3J0J - chains C and F of the 13 polymer chains in the assembly; structure by electron microscopy, 9.70 A resolution (very low resolution: no residue pairs are listed; an interface is given only as per-side residue counts).

== Chain C ==
Name: V-type ATP synthase alpha chain
Organism: Thermus thermophilus
Notes: EC 3.6.3.14
Reference sequence: Q56403 (VATA_THET8); residues 1-578 here = UniProt positions 1-578
Chain sequence (578 residues; each row starts with the number of its first residue):
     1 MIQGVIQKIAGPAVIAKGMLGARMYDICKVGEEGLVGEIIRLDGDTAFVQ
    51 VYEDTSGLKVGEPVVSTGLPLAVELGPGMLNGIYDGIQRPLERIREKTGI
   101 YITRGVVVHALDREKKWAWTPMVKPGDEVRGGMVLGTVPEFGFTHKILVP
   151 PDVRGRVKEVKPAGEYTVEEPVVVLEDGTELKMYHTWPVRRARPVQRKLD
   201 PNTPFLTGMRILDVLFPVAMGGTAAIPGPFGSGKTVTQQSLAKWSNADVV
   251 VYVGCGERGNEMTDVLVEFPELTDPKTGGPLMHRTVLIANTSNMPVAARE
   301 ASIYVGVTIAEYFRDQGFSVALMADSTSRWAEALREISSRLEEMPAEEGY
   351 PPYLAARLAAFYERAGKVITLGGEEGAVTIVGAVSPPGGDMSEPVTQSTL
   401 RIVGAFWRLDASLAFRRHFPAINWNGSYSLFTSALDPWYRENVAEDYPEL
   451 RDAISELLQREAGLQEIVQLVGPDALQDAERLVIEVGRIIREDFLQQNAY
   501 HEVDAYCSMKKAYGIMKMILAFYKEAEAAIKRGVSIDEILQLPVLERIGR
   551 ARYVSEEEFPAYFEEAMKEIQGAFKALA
Unresolved in the structure: 92-107, 578
Ligand contacts: ADP (adenosine-5'-diphosphate): P229, F230, G231, S232, G233, K234, T235, V236

== Chain F ==
Name: V-type ATP synthase beta chain
Organism: Thermus thermophilus
Reference sequence: Q56404 (VATB_THET8); residue numbers follow UniProt; this construct covers 1-478
Chain sequence (478 residues; row label = number of the first residue in the row):
     1 MDLLKKEYTGITYISGPLLFVENAKDLAYGAIVDIKDGTGRVRGGQVIEV
    51 SEEYAVIQVFEETTGLDLATTSVSLVEDVARLGVSKEMLGRRFNGIGKPI
   101 DGLPPITPEKRLPITGLPLNPVARRKPEQFIQTGISTIDVMNTLVRGQKL
   151 PIFSGSGLPANEIAAQIARQATVRPDLSGEGEKEEPFAVVFAAMGITQRE
   201 LSYFIQEFERTGALSRSVLFLNKADDPTIERILTPRMALTVAEYLAFEHD
   251 YHVLVILTDMTNYCEALREIGAAREEIPGRRGYPGYMYTDLATIYERAGV
   301 VEGKKGSVTQIPILSMPDDDRTHPIPDLTGYITEGQIQLSRELHRKGIYP
   351 PIDPLPSLSRLMNNGVGKGKTREDHKQVSDQLYSAYANGVDIRKLVAIIG
   401 EDALTENDRRYLQFADAFERFFINQGQQNRSIEESLQIAWALLSMLPQGE
   451 LKRISKDHIGKYYGQKLEEIWGAPQALD
Unresolved in the structure: 1-6, 176-182, 464-478

== How chain C and chain F interact ==
At this resolution (10 A) residue pairs are not listed: 13 residues of chain C and 16 of chain F lie at the interface.

== Summary ==
The interface between chain C and chain F involves 13 residues on one side and 16 on the other. Bound to chain
C: ADP.
Chain C is V-type ATP synthase alpha chain and chain F is V-type ATP synthase beta chain, both from Thermus
thermophilus; the structure, Fitted atomic models of Thermus thermophilus V-ATPase subunits into cryo-EM map,
was determined by electron microscopy.
